PDB entry 2I1X | X-ray diffraction, 2.00 A resolution | chain A

[Chain A]
Protein: Bacteriorhodopsin
Source organism: Halobacterium salinarum
UniProtKB: P02945 (BACR_HALSA); residues 1-249 here correspond to UniProt positions 14-262 (UniProt number = residue number + 13)
Sequence (249 residues; numbered 1 to 249; the number before each row is that of its first residue):
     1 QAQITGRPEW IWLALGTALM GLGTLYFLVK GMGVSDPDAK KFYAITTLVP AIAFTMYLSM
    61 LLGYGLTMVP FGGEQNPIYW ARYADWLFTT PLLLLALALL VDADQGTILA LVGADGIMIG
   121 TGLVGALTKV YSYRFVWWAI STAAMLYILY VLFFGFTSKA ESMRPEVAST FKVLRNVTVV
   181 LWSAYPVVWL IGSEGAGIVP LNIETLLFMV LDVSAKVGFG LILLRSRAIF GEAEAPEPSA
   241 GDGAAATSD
Disordered / not traced: 1-4, 157-161, 232-249
Covalent attachments: retinal (RET) linked to Lys-216
Construct notes: engineered mutation Ala-96 (Asp109 in P02945)
Small-molecule neighbours:
  - lipid fragment (LI1; 1-[2,6,10.14-tetramethyl-hexadecan-16-yl]-2-[2,10,14-trimethylhexadecan-16-yl]glycerol), molecule 1: Ala-14, Thr-17, Ala-18, Gly-21, Leu-22, Leu-61
  - lipid fragment (LI1), molecule 2: Leu-22, Leu-25, Tyr-26, Val-29
  - lipid fragment (LI1), molecule 3: Thr-24, Leu-25, Leu-28, Lys-40, Tyr-43, Ala-44, Thr-47, Leu-48, Ala-51, Phe-54, Ala-110, Ala-114, Ile-117, Ile-140, Ala-143, Ala-144, Tyr-147
  - lipid fragment (LI1), molecule 4: Ile-52, Thr-55, Met-56, Tyr-64, Thr-67, Trp-80, Ala-84, Leu-87, Phe-88, Gly-113, Gly-116, Ile-117, Gly-120, Leu-123, Val-124, Leu-127
  - lipid fragment (LI1), molecule 5: Phe-54, Leu-58, Leu-62, Tyr-133, Val-136, Ala-139, Ile-140, Ala-143
  - lipid fragment (LI1), molecule 6: Leu-87, Phe-88, Pro-91, Leu-92, Leu-95, Ile-108, Val-112
  - lipid fragment (LI1), molecule 7: Tyr-131, Ser-132, Phe-135, Val-136, Trp-138, Ala-139, Leu-190, Ala-196
  - lipid fragment (LI1), molecule 8: Trp-138, Thr-142, Val-187, Leu-190, Ala-196, Ile-198
  - lipid fragment (LI1), molecule 9: Ala-139, Thr-142, Ala-143, Leu-146
  - lipid fragment (LI1), molecule 10: Phe-153, Lys-172, Arg-175, Asn-176, Val-179, Val-180, Ser-183, Ala-184, Val-187
  - retinal (RET): Tyr-83, Trp-86, Thr-89, Thr-90, Leu-93, Met-118, Ile-119, Gly-122, Trp-138, Ser-141, Thr-142, Met-145, Trp-182, Tyr-185, Pro-186, Trp-189, Asp-212, Ala-215
  - 2,10,23-trimethyl-tetracosane (SQU): Leu-19, Leu-22, Gly-23, Tyr-26, Val-210, Val-213, Ser-214, Val-217, Gly-218, Leu-221, Arg-225
Swiss-Prot annotation at these positions:
  - site: Asp-85 (Primary proton acceptor)
  - modified residue: Gln-1 (Pyrrolidone carboxylic acid), Lys-216 (N6-(retinylidene)lysine)
What the authors report for this chain:
  - contacts within the chain: Phe-42/Thr-46 (hydrogen bond), Thr-46/Lys-216, Asp-85/Lys-216, Asp-212/Lys-216
  - conformationally variable residues (helix shift): Thr-46, Ala-215, Lys-216
  - binding site for retinal: Lys-216

[Summary]
Ligands of chain A: 10 copies of lipid fragment and 2,10,23-trimethyl-tetracosane. Covalently linked retinal:
at Lys-216. From the paper: a binding site for retinal at Lys-216; conformational variability at Thr-46,
Ala-215 and Lys-216.
Chain A is Bacteriorhodopsin (Halobacterium salinarum); the structure, Bacteriorhodopsin/lipid complex, D96A
mutant, was determined by X-ray diffraction together with 2I20 and 2I21 from the same study.
